3OS1 - chains A and T of the 5 polymer chains in the assembly; structure by X-ray diffraction, 2.97 A resolution.

Chain A:
Protein: Integrase
Source organism: Human spumaretrovirus
Reference sequence: P14350 (POL_FOAMV); residues 1-392 here correspond to UniProt positions 752-1143 (UniProt number = residue number + 751)
Chain sequence (395 residues; numbered -2 to 392; the number before each row is that of its first residue; numbers below 1 keep their minus sign (Gly-2 is residue -2)):
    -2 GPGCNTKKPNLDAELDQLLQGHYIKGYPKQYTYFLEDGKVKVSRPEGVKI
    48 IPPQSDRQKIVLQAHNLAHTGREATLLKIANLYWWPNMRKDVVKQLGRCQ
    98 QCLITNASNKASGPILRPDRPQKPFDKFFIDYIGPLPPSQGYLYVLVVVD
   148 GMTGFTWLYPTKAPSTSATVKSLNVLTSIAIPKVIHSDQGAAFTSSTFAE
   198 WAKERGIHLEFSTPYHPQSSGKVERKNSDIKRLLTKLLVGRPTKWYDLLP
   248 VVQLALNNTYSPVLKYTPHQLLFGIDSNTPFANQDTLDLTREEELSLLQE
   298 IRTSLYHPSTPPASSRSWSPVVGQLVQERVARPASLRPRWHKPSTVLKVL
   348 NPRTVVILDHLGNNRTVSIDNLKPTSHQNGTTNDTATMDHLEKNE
Unresolved in the structure: -2 to 9, 375-392
Construct notes: expression tag (-2 to 0)
Bound ions: Zn2+: His62, His66, Cys96, Cys99; Mg2+: Asp128, Glu221 (shared with DC0(T) of chain T)
Reported in the primary citation:
  - binding site for the 30-nt DNA strand (chain T): Thr163, Gln186, Ala188, Ser193, Tyr212, Arg329, Arg362
  - mutagenesis - A188S, R329S: unchanged catalytic activity (strand transfer activity)
  - specificity-determining residues: Ala188, Arg329
  - mutagenesis - R329E: decreased catalytic activity (strand transfer activity)
  - mutagenesis - A188D: abolished catalytic activity (strand transfer activity)

Chain T:
Molecule: 30-nt DNA strand
Sequence (30 nucleotides; each row starts with the number of its first residue; numbers below 1 keep their minus sign (DC-13 is residue -13)):
   -13 CCCGAGGCACGTGCTAGCACGTGCCTCGGG
Unresolved in the structure: -13 to -7, 10-16
Bound ions: Mg2+: DC0 (shared with Asp128(A), Glu221(A) of chain A)

How chain A and chain T interact:
Contacting residue pairs (18):
  Asp128(A) - DG-1(T)  phosphate contact
  Asp128(A) - DC0(T)  phosphate contact
  Gly131(A) - DC0(T)  phosphate contact
  Pro132(A) - DT1(T)  sugar contact
  Asp185(A) - DG-1(T)  sugar contact
  Asp185(A) - DC0(T)  phosphate contact
  Gln186(A) - DT-2(T)  phosphate contact
  Gln186(A) - DG-1(T)  hydrogen bond to the phosphate
  Gly187(A) - DG-1(T)  sugar contact
  Ala188(A) - DG-3(T)  base contact
  Pro211(A) - DG-1(T)  phosphate contact
  Tyr212(A) - DG-3(T)  sugar contact
  Tyr212(A) - DT-2(T)  hydrogen bond to the phosphate
  Tyr212(A) - DG-1(T)  hydrogen bond to the phosphate
  Glu221(A) - DC0(T)  phosphate contact
  Lys228(A) - DT1(T)  salt bridge to the phosphate
  Arg329(A) - DT-2(T)  base contact
  Arg362(A) - DT-2(T)  salt bridge to the phosphate
Other interface residues (no listed pair), chain A (16 interface residues in all): Tyr129, Thr210, Leu358
Other interface residues (no listed pair), chain T (6 interface residues in all): DA2

Summary:
The interface between chain A and chain T involves 16 residues on one side and 6 on the other; the contacts
include 3 hydrogen bonds and 2 salt bridges. Polar contacts include Gln186(A)-DG-1(T), Tyr212(A)-DT-2(T) and
Tyr212(A)-DG-1(T). From the paper: a binding site for the 30-nt DNA strand (chain T) at Thr163(A), Gln186(A)
and Ala188(A) among others; R329E of chain A reduces catalytic activity (strand transfer activity); 4
substitutions were tested in all.
Chain A is Integrase (Human spumaretrovirus) and chain T is a 30-nt DNA strand; the structure, PFV target
capture complex (TCC) at 2.97 A resolution, was determined by X-ray diffraction together with 3OS0 and 3OS2
from the same study.
